Entry 7JZW (electron microscopy, 3.20 A resolution); this record covers chains C and D of the 11 polymer chains in the assembly.

[Chain C]
Protein: CRISPR-associated endonuclease Cas6/Csy4
From: Pseudomonas aeruginosa
Notes: EC 3.1.-.-
UniProtKB: Q02MM2 (CAS6_PSEAB); numbering as in UniProt (aligned over 1-187)
Sequence (187 residues; row label = number of the first residue in the row):
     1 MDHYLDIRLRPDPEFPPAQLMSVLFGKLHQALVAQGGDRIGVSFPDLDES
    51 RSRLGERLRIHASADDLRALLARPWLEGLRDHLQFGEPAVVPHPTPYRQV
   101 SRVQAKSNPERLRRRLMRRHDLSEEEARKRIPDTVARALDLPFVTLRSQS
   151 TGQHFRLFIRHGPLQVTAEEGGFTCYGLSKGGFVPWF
Curated features (UniProtKB/Swiss-Prot):
  - active site: H29 (Proton acceptor)
  - site: S148 (Substrate binding)
  - mutagenesis: H29 (H29A: No pre-crRNA cleavage, still binds crRNA. Does not support formation of the Csy ribonucleoprotein complex; H29D: Cleaves pre-crRNA 910-fold slower; H29K: Cleaves pre-crRNA 130-fold slower), E49 (E49A: No biofilm formation upon phage infection, no crRNA formed; E49K: Restores biofilm formation upon phage infection, crRNA forms), R102 (R102A: Loss of pre-crRNA cleavage, still binds crRNA), Q104 (Q104A: No loss of pre-crRNA cleavage, still binds crRNA), S148 (S148A: Cleaves pre-crRNA 8300-fold slower; S148C: No pre-crRNA cleavage, still binds crRNA), S150 (S150A: Cleaves pre-crRNA 350-fold slower), T151 (T151A: Cleaves pre-crRNA 380-fold slower), F155 (F155A: Very little pre-crRNA cleavage, still binds crRNA), Y176 (Y176A: Cleaves pre-crRNA 130-fold slower; Y176F: Cleaves pre-crRNA 13-fold slower)

[Chain D]
Protein: CRISPR type I-F/YPEST-associated protein Csy3
From: Pseudomonas aeruginosa
UniProtKB: A0A444M080 (A0A444M080_PSEAI); residues 20-361 here correspond to UniProt positions 1-342 (UniProt number = residue number - 19)
Sequence (344 residues; row label = number of the first residue in the row):
    18 MAMSKPILSTASVLAFERKLDPSDALMSAGAWAQRDASQEWPAVTVREKS
    68 VRGTISNRLKTKDRDPAKLDASIQSPNLQTVDVANLPSDADTLKVRFTLR
   118 VLGGAGTPSACNDAAYRDKLLQTVATYVNDQGFAELARRYAHNLANARFL
   168 WRNRVGAEAVEVRINHIRQGEVARAWRFDALAIGLRDFKADAELDALAEL
   218 IASGLSGSGHVLLEVVAFARIGDGQEVFPSQELILDKGDKKGQKSKTLYS
   268 VRDAAAIHSQKIGNALRTIDTWYPDEDGLGPIAVEPYGSVTSQGKAYRQP
   318 KQKLDFYTLLDNWVLRDEAPAVEQQHYVIANLIRGGVFGEAEEK
Not modelled in the structure: 18-23, 69-95, 251-260, 359-361
Construct notes: expression tag (18-19)

[Interface between chain C and chain D]
Contacting residue pairs (34):
  R10(C) with R203(D)
  P11(C) with R203(D), hydrogen bond (backbone-side chain); D294(D); G295(D); L296(D); Q310(D)
  D12(C) with R203(D), salt bridge; L296(D); S309(D), hydrogen bond (backbone-side chain); Q310(D)
  P13(C) with L296(D); P298(D); I299(D), hydrophobic; V307(D), hydrophobic; S309(D)
  E14(C) with R165(D), salt bridge; W168(D)
  F15(C) with W168(D); V172(D), hydrophobic; S309(D)
  Q19(C) with R169(D)
  V23(C) with V172(D), hydrophobic
  K27(C) with G173(D), hydrogen bond (side chain-backbone)
  E77(C) with A174(D)
  G78(C) with R171(D); V172(D); A174(D); L198(D)
  L79(C) with V172(D)
  D81(C) with R171(D), salt bridge; G201(D); L202(D); R203(D), hydrogen bond (backbone-side chain)
  H154(C) with E243(D), salt bridge
Interface residues without a listed pair, chain C (19 interface residues in all): P16, H82, Q149, G152, Q153
Interface residues without a listed pair, chain D (23 interface residues in all): K66, E175, Q242

[Overview]
19 residues of chain C and 23 residues of chain D are in contact; the contacts include 4 hydrogen bonds and 4
salt bridges. Among the polar pairs are D12(C)-R203(D), E14(C)-R165(D) and D81(C)-R171(D). From UniProt:
active-site residue H29(C) and 9 mutagenesis sites on chain C.
Chain C is CRISPR-associated endonuclease Cas6/Csy4 and chain D is CRISPR type I-F/YPEST-associated protein
Csy3, both from Pseudomonas aeruginosa; the structure, Cryo-EM structure of CRISPR-Cas surveillance complex
with AcrIF4, was determined by electron microscopy, deposited together with 7JZX and 7JZZ.
